7RBI - chains A and P of the 4 polymer chains in the assembly; structure by X-ray diffraction, 1.93 A resolution.

# Chain A
Protein: DNA polymerase beta
Source organism: Homo sapiens
Notes: EC 2.7.7.7, 4.2.99.-
Reference sequence: P06746 (DPOLB_HUMAN); residue numbers follow UniProt; this construct covers 1-335
Amino-acid sequence (341 residues; numbered 1 to 341; the number before each row is that of its first residue):
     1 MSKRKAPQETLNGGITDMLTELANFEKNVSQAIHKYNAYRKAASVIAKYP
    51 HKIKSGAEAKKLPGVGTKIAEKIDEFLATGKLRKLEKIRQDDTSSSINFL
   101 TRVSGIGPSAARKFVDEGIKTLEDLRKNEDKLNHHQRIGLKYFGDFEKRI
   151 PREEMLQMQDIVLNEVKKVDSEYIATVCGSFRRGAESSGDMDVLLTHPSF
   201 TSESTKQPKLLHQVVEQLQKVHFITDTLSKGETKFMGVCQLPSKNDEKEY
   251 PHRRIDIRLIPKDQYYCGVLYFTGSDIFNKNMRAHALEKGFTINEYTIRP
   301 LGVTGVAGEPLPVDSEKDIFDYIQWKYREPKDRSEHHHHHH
Disordered / not traced: 1-9, 206-208, 246-247, 336-341
Glycans and other covalent adducts: 2-deoxy-3,5-di-O-phosphono-D-erythro-pentitol (QPJ) linked to Lys72
Construct notes: expression tag (336-341)
Bound ions: Mg2+ site 1: Asn28, Pro108; Mg2+ site 2: Lys60, Leu62, Val65 (shared with 1 residue of chain D); Mg2+ site 3: Thr101, Val103, Ile106 (shared with DG9(P) of chain P); Mg2+ site 4: Asp190, Asp192 (together with 2'-deoxycytidine-5'-triphosphate, pyrophosphate) (shared with DC11(P) of chain P); Mg2+ site 5: Asp190, Asp192, Asp256 (together with 2'-deoxycytidine-5'-triphosphate) (shared with DC10(P) of chain P)
Ligand contacts:
  - 2'-deoxycytidine-5'-triphosphate / pyrophosphate: Arg149, Gly179, Ser180, Arg183, Ser187, Ser188, Gly189, Asp190, Asp192, Tyr271, Phe272, Thr273, Gly274, Ser275, Asp276, Asn279
  - QPJ (2-deoxy-3,5-di-O-phosphono-D-erythro-pentitol): Glu26, Lys35, Tyr39, Lys68, Lys84
Swiss-Prot annotation at these positions:
  - region: Arg183 to Asp192 (DNA-binding)
  - active site: Lys72 (Nucleophile)
  - binding site (K(+)): Lys60, Leu62, Val65, Thr101, Val103, Ile106
  - binding site (Na(+)): Lys60, Leu62, Val65, Thr101, Val103, Ile106
  - binding site (dATP): Arg149, Ser180, Arg183, Gly189, Asp190
  - binding site (dCTP): Arg149, Ser180, Arg183, Gly189, Asp190
  - binding site (dGTP): Arg149, Ser180, Arg183, Gly189, Asp190, Asp192
  - binding site (dTTP): Arg149, Ser180, Arg183, Gly189, Asp190
  - binding site (Mg(2+)): Asp190, Asp192, Asp256
  - modified residue: Lys72 (N6-acetyllysine), Arg83 (Omega-N-methylarginine), Arg152 (Omega-N-methylarginine)
  - cross-link (Glycyl lysine isopeptide (Lys-Gly)): Lys41 (interchain with G-Cter in ubiquitin), Lys61 (interchain with G-Cter in ubiquitin), Lys81 (interchain with G-Cter in ubiquitin)
  - natural variant: Leu22 (L22P: Found in a gastric cancer sample; uncertain significance), Tyr39 (Y39C: Found in a gastric cancer sample; uncertain significance), Gly118 (G118V: Decreased DNA-directed DNA polymerase activity), Arg137 (R137Q: Decreased function in base-excision repair), Arg149 (R149I: Decreased DNA-directed DNA polymerase activity), Asp160 (D160N: Found in a gastric cancer sample; uncertain significance), Cys239 (C239R: Found in a gastric cancer sample; uncertain significance), Lys289 (K289M: Found in a colon cancer sample; uncertain significance), Asn294 (N294D: Found in a gastric cancer sample; uncertain significance), Glu295 (E295K: Found in a gastric cancer sample; uncertain significance)
  - mutagenesis: Phe25 (F25W: No effect on 5'-dRP lyase activity. Decreased ssDNA binding), His34 (H34G: Decreased 5'-dRP lyase activity. Decreased ssDNA binding), Lys35 (K35A: Decreased 5'-dRP lyase activity. Decreased ssDNA binding. Loss of 5'-dRP lyase activity; when associated with A-68 and A-72. Decreased ssDNA binding; when associated with A-68 and A-72 ...), Tyr39 (Y39F: No effect on 5'-dRP lyase activity; Y39Q: Abolishes DNA polymerase and 5'-dRP lyase activity), Lys41 (K41R: Abolishes ubiquitination; when associated with R-61 and R-81), Lys60 (K60A: Decreased 5'-dRP lyase activity. Decreased ssDNA binding), Lys61 (K61R: Abolishes ubiquitination; when associated with R-41 and R-81), Lys68 (K68A: No effect on 5'-dRP lyase activity. Decreased ssDNA binding. Loss of 5'-dRP lyase activity; when associated with A-35 and A-72. Decreased ssDNA binding; when associated with A-35 and A-72 ...), Glu71 (E71Q: No effect on 5'-dRP lyase activity. No effect on structure shown by circular dichroism. No effect on ssDNA binding), Lys72 (K72A: Severely reduced 5'-dRP lyase activity. Does not affect ssDNA binding. Loss of 5'-dRP lyase activity; when associated with A-35 and A-68. Decreased ssDNA binding ...), Glu75 (E75A: Slightly decreased 5'-dRP lyase activity. Decreased ssDNA binding. No effect on structure shown by circular dichroism), Lys81 (K81R: Abolishes ubiquitination; when associated with R-41 and R-61), 5 further mutagenesis entries in UniProt
From the paper describing this entry:
  - catalytic residues: Glu71 (proposed by the authors, not directly observed)

# Chain P
Molecule: 11-nt DNA strand
Sequence (11 nucleotides; row label = number of the first residue in the row):
     1 GCTGATGCGCC
Bound ions: Mg2+ site 1: DG9 (shared with Thr101(A), Val103(A), Ile106(A) of chain A); Mg2+ site 2: DC10 (together with 2'-deoxycytidine-5'-triphosphate) (shared with Asp190(A), Asp192(A), Asp256(A) of chain A); Mg2+ site 3: DC11 (together with 2'-deoxycytidine-5'-triphosphate, pyrophosphate) (shared with Asp190(A), Asp192(A) of chain A)

# Interface between chain A and chain P
Residue-residue contacts (29):
  Val103(A) with DG9(P), phosphate contact
  Ser104(A) with DG9(P), phosphate contact
  Gly105(A) with DC8(P), phosphate contact; DG9(P), hydrogen bond to the phosphate
  Ile106(A) with DC8(P), phosphate contact; DG9(P), hydrogen bond to the phosphate
  Gly107(A) with DC8(P), hydrogen bond to the phosphate; DG9(P), phosphate contact
  Pro108(A) with DC8(P), phosphate contact
  Ser109(A) with DG7(P), phosphate contact; DC8(P), hydrogen bond to the phosphate
  Ala110(A) with DC8(P), hydrogen bond to the phosphate
  Arg183(A) with DC11(P), hydrogen bond to the phosphate
  Asp190(A) with DC11(P), phosphate contact
  Asp192(A) with DC10(P), phosphate contact; DC11(P), phosphate contact
  Met236(A) with DG9(P), sugar contact; DC10(P), sugar contact
  Arg254(A) with DG9(P), phosphate contact; DC10(P), salt bridge to the phosphate
  Asp256(A) with DC10(P), phosphate contact; DC11(P), phosphate contact
  Tyr271(A) with DC10(P), hydrogen bond to the base; DC11(P), sugar contact
  Thr273(A) with DC11(P), phosphate contact
  Gly274(A) with DC11(P), phosphate contact
  Ser275(A) with DC11(P), phosphate contact
  Asp276(A) with DC11(P), sugar contact
  Asn279(A) with DC11(P), hydrogen bond to the base
Also at the interface, not in a pair above, chain A (23 interface residues in all): His135, Gly179, Phe272

# In short
23 residues of chain A and 5 residues of chain P are in contact; the contacts include 8 hydrogen bonds and 1
salt bridge. Among the polar pairs are Tyr271(A)-DC10(P), Asn279(A)-DC11(P) and Gly105(A)-DG9(P). Bound to
chain A: 2'-deoxycytidine-5'-triphosphate / pyrophosphate. Compound QPJ is covalently linked to Lys72(A). The
paper reports the catalytic residue Glu71(A).
Here chain A is DNA polymerase beta (Homo sapiens) and chain P is an 11-nt DNA strand. Entry 7RBI (Human DNA
polymerase beta crosslinked complex, 20 s Ca to Mg exchange) was determined by X-ray diffraction, deposited
together with 7RBE, 7RBF, 7RBG, 7RBH, 7RBJ, 7RBK and 4 further entries.
